PDB entry 6YE4 | electron microscopy, 3.20 A resolution | chains A and B of the 5 polymer chains in the assembly

== Chain A (and B) ==
Protein: Biopolymer transport protein ExbB
Source organism: Serratia marcescens
Notes: chain B of this document is another copy of the same molecule, construct and numbering; everything in this record applies to it too
UniProt: A0A1C3HJ46 (A0A1C3HJ46_SERMA); residues 1-281 here correspond to UniProt positions 45-325 (UniProt number = residue number + 44)
Sequence (287 residues; numbered 1 to 287; the number before each row is that of its first residue):
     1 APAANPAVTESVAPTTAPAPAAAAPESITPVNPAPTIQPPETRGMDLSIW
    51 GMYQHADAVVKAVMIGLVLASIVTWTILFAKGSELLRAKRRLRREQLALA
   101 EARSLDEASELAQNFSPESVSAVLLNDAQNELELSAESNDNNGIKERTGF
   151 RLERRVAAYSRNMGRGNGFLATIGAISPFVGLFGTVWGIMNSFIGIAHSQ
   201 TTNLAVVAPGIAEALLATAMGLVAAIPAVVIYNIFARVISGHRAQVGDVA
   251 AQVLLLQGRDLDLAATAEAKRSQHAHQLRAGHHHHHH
Not modelled in the structure: 1-45, 282-287
Differences from the reference sequence: expression tag (282-287)
Small-molecule neighbours:
  - phosphatidylglycerol (PGT; (1S)-2-{[{[(2R)-2,3-dihydroxypropyl]oxy}(hydroxy)phosphoryl]oxy}-1-[(palmitoyloxy)methyl]ethyl stearate), molecule 1: Trp75, Leu78, Leu86, Pro227, Val230, Ile231, Asn233, Ile234, Arg237, Val238
  - phosphatidylglycerol (PGT), molecule 2: Arg161, Arg165, Gly168, Phe169, Thr172, Ile173, Ile176

== Chain A / chain B interface ==
Contacting residue pairs - 53 pairs, chain A then chain B:
  Glu131(A) - Arg259(B)  salt bridge
  Leu134(A) - Arg259(B)
  Ser135(A) - Arg259(B)
  Glu137(A) - Thr266(B)
  Ser138(A) - Asp262(B)
  Ser138(A) - Leu263(B)
  Ser138(A) - Thr266(B)
  Asn139(A) - Thr266(B)
  Asp140(A) - Asp262(B)
  Gly143(A) - Asp262(B)
  Arg147(A) - Leu255(B)
  Arg147(A) - Gly258(B)
  Arg147(A) - Arg259(B)
  Arg147(A) - Asp262(B)  salt bridge
  Phe150(A) - Ala251(B)  hydrophobic
  Arg151(A) - Leu255(B)
  Arg154(A) - Ala244(B)
  Arg154(A) - Asp248(B)  salt bridge
  Arg154(A) - Ala251(B)
  Arg161(A) - Arg237(B)
  Arg161(A) - Gly241(B)
  Arg161(A) - Ala244(B)
  Gly168(A) - Arg237(B)
  Thr172(A) - Val230(B)
  Thr172(A) - Asn233(B)  hydrogen bond
  Ile176(A) - Ile226(B)  hydrophobic
  Ile176(A) - Val229(B)  hydrophobic
  Ile176(A) - Val230(B)  hydrophobic
  Phe179(A) - Leu222(B)  hydrophobic
  Phe179(A) - Ile226(B)  hydrophobic
  Val180(A) - Ile226(B)  hydrophobic
  Phe183(A) - Ala219(B)
  Phe183(A) - Val223(B)  hydrophobic
  Val186(A) - Leu215(B)
  Val186(A) - Thr218(B)
  Val186(A) - Ala219(B)  hydrophobic
  Trp187(A) - Ile49(B)  hydrophobic
  Met190(A) - Ala212(B)
  Met190(A) - Leu216(B)  hydrophobic
  Phe193(A) - Leu204(B)  hydrophobic
  Phe193(A) - Ala208(B)
  Phe193(A) - Ile211(B)  hydrophobic
  Phe193(A) - Leu215(B)  hydrophobic
  Ile194(A) - Leu47(B)
  Ile196(A) - Leu204(B)  hydrophobic
  Ile196(A) - Ala205(B)
  Ile196(A) - Ala208(B)  hydrophobic
  Ala197(A) - Ala208(B)  hydrophobic
  Ala197(A) - Pro209(B)
  His198(A) - Leu47(B)
  Gln200(A) - Ala205(B)
  Arg279(A) - His276(B)
  Arg279(A) - Gln277(B)
Other interface residues (no listed pair), chain A (33 interface residues in all): Ala136, Ala171, Leu182, Ile189
Other interface residues (no listed pair), chain B (39 interface residues in all): Asp46, Met52, Arg103, Lys145, Ser240, Gly247, Leu254, Lys270

== Overview ==
33 residues of chain A face 39 of chain B across their interface, with 1 hydrogen bond and 3 salt bridges.
Polar contacts include Glu131(A)-Arg259(B), Arg147(A)-Asp262(B) and Arg154(A)-Asp248(B). Ligands of chain A:
phosphatidylglycerol.
Both chains are Biopolymer transport protein ExbB (Serratia marcescens). Entry 6YE4 (Structure of ExbB
pentamer from Serratia marcescens by single particle cryo electron microscopy) was determined by electron
microscopy together with 7AJQ from the same study.
